Entry 4NUF (X-ray diffraction, 2.80 A resolution); this record covers chains A and P.

== Chain A ==
Molecule: Maltose ABC transporter periplasmic protein, Nuclear receptor subfamily 0 group B member 2 chimeric construct
Source organism: Escherichia coli O104:H4
Notes: fragment: mbp shp
UniProt: chimeric construct of K0BGG6, Q62227: residues 3-367 from K0BGG6 (K0BGG6_ECO1E) positions 27-391 (UniProt number = residue number + 24); residues 1055-1260 from Q62227 positions 55-260 (UniProt number = residue number - 1000)
Chain sequence (580 residues; numbered 1 to 1260; 680 numbers in that range are skipped by the numbering (no residue carries them; nothing is unmodelled there); the number before each row is that of its first residue):
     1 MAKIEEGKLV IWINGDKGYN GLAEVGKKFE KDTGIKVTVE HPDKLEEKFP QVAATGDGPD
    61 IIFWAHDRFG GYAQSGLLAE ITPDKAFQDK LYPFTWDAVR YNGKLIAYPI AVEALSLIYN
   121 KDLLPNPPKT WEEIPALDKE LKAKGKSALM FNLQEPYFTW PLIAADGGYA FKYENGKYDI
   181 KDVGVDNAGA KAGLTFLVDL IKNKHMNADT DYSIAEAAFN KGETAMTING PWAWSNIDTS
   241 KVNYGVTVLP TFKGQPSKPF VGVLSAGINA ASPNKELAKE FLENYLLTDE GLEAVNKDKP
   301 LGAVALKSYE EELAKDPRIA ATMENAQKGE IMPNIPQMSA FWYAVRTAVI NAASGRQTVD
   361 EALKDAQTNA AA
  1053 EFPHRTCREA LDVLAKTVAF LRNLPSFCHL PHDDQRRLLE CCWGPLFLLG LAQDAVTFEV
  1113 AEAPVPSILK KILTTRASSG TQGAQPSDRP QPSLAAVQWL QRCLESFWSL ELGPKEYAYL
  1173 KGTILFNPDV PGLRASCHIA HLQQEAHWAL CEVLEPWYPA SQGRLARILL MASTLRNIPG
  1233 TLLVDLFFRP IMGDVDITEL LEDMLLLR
Disordered / not traced: 1-2, 1053-1054, 1116-1142
Differences from the reference sequence: initiating methionine (1); linker (369-372, 1053-1054); engineered mutation Asp-1085 (Glu85 in Q62227), Thr-1126 (Leu126 in Q62227), Thr-1127 (Glu127 in Q62227), Arg-1128 (Glu128 in Q62227), Arg-1228 (Lys228 in Q62227)
Reported in the primary citation:
  - mutagenesis - F1178S: decreased binding to LRH-1

== Chain P ==
Molecule: EID1 peptide
Chain sequence (16 residues; each row starts with the number of its first residue):
    91 MHRVSAALEE ANKVFL

== How chain A and chain P interact ==
Pairs across the interface (32; chain A residue first):
  Val-1065(A) with Phe-105(P)
  Lys-1068(A) with Val-104(P); Phe-105(P)
  Thr-1069(A) with Phe-105(P)
  Phe-1072(A) with Ala-101(P); Asn-102(P)
  Asn-1075(A) with Ala-101(P)
  Leu-1076(A) with Ala-97(P), hydrophobic; Leu-98(P), hydrophobic; Ala-101(P), hydrophobic
  Ser-1078(A) with Val-94(P)
  Gly-1102(A) with Phe-105(P)
  Gln-1105(A) with Asn-102(P), hydrogen bond; Phe-105(P); Leu-106(P)
  Pro-1166(A) with Leu-106(P), hydrophobic
  Lys-1167(A) with Glu-99(P), salt bridge
  Ala-1170(A) with Leu-98(P); Glu-99(P); Asn-102(P)
  Tyr-1171(A) with Ser-95(P), hydrogen bond; Glu-99(P)
  Lys-1173(A) with Asn-102(P), hydrogen bond
  Gly-1174(A) with Leu-98(P)
  His-1190(A) with Met-91(P), hydrogen bond
  His-1193(A) with Met-91(P)
  Leu-1194(A) with Val-94(P)
  Glu-1197(A) with Met-91(P); His-92(P); Arg-93(P), hydrogen bond (side chain-backbone); Val-94(P), hydrogen bond (side chain-backbone)
  Ala-1198(A) with Leu-98(P), hydrophobic
Also at the interface, not in a pair above, chain A (25 interface residues in all): Ala-1071, Asp-1106, Tyr-1169, Phe-1178, Ala-1201
Interface features reported in the paper:
  - interface residues, chain A: Phe-1072(A), Leu-1076(A), Gln-1105(A), Ala-1170(A), Tyr-1171(A), Lys-1173(A), Phe-1178(A), Leu-1194(A)
  - interface residues, chain P: Val-94(P), Leu-98(P), Ala-101(P), Asn-102(P), Phe-105(P)

== Summary ==
Chain A and chain P form an interface of 25 and 13 residues respectively, with 6 hydrogen bonds and 1 salt
bridge. Polar contacts include Lys-1167(A)/Glu-99(P), Gln-1105(A)/Asn-102(P) and Tyr-1171(A)/Ser-95(P). The
paper reports that F1178S of chain A reduces binding to LRH-1; interface residues Phe-1072(A), Leu-1076(A) and
Val-94(P) among others.
Here chain A is Maltose ABC transporter periplasmic protein, Nuclear receptor subfamily 0 group B member 2
chimeric construct (Escherichia coli O104:H4) and chain P is EID1 peptide. Entry 4NUF (Crystal Structure of
SHP/EID1) was determined by X-ray diffraction.
